PDB entry 2I9G | X-ray diffraction, 2.10 A resolution | chains P and A of the 4 polymer chains in the assembly

[Chain P]
Molecule: 10-nt DNA strand
Sequence (10 nucleotides; each row starts with the number of its first residue):
     1 GCTGATGCGC
Modified positions: DOC (2',3'-dideoxycytidine-5'-monophosphate) at position 10
Ion coordination: Na+: DG9 (shared with Thr101(A), Val103(A), Ile106(A) of chain A)

[Chain A]
Name: DNA polymerase beta
From: Homo sapiens
Notes: EC 2.7.7.7
Reference sequence: P06746 (DPOLB_HUMAN); aligned to UniProt positions 1-335 over residues 1-335 (the alignment contains insertions or deletions, so no single offset holds)
Chain sequence (335 residues; numbered 1 to 335; the number before each row is that of its first residue):
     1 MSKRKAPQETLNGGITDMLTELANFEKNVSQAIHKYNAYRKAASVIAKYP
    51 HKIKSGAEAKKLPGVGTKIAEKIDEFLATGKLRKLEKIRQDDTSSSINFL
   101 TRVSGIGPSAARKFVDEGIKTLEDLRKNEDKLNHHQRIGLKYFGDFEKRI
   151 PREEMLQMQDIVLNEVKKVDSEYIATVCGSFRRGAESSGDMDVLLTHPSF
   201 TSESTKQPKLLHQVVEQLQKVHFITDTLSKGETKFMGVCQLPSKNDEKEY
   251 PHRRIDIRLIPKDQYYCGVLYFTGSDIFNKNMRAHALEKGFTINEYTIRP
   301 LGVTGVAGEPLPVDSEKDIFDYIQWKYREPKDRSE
Disordered / not traced: 1-8, 205-206
Ion coordination: Na+ site 1: Lys60, Leu62, Val65 (shared with 1 residue of chain D); Na+ site 2: Thr101, Val103, Ile106 (shared with DG9(P) of chain P)
Residues lining bound ligands: BPI ((1S)-1,2,3,4-tetrahydro-benzo[c]phenanthrene-2,3,4-triol): Asn37, Arg40, Tyr271
UniProt features mapped onto this chain:
  - region: Arg183 to Asp192 (DNA-binding)
  - active site: Lys72 (Nucleophile)
  - binding site (K(+)): Lys60, Leu62, Val65, Thr101, Val103, Ile106
  - binding site (Na(+)): Lys60, Leu62, Val65, Thr101, Val103, Ile106
  - binding site (dATP): Arg149, Ser180, Arg183, Gly189, Asp190
  - binding site (dCTP): Arg149, Ser180, Arg183, Gly189, Asp190
  - binding site (dGTP): Arg149, Ser180, Arg183, Gly189, Asp190, Asp192
  - binding site (dTTP): Arg149, Ser180, Arg183, Gly189, Asp190
  - binding site (Mg(2+)): Asp190, Asp192, Asp256
  - modified residue: Lys72 (N6-acetyllysine), Arg83 (Omega-N-methylarginine), Arg152 (Omega-N-methylarginine)
  - cross-link (Glycyl lysine isopeptide (Lys-Gly)): Lys41 (interchain with G-Cter in ubiquitin), Lys61 (interchain with G-Cter in ubiquitin), Lys81 (interchain with G-Cter in ubiquitin)

[Chain P / chain A interface]
Contacting residue pairs (16; chain P residue first):
  DG7(P) with Ser109(A), phosphate contact
  DC8(P) with Gly105(A), sugar contact; Gly107(A), hydrogen bond to the phosphate; Pro108(A), phosphate contact; Ser109(A), hydrogen bond to the phosphate; Ala110(A), hydrogen bond to the phosphate
  DG9(P) with Val103(A), phosphate contact; Ser104(A), phosphate contact; Gly105(A), hydrogen bond to the phosphate; Ile106(A), phosphate contact; His135(A), sugar contact; Lys234(A), base contact; Arg254(A), phosphate contact
  DOC_10(P) with Met236(A), sugar contact; Arg254(A), salt bridge to the phosphate; Asp256(A), sugar contact
Interface residues without a listed pair, chain A (14 interface residues in all): Thr101

[In short]
The interface between chain P and chain A involves 4 residues on one side and 14 on the other; the contacts
include 4 hydrogen bonds and 1 salt bridge. Among the polar pairs are DC8(P)-Gly107(A), DC8(P)-Ser109(A) and
DC8(P)-Ala110(A). Ligands of chain A: compound BPI.
Here chain P is a 10-nt DNA strand and chain A is DNA polymerase beta (Homo sapiens). Entry 2I9G (DNA
Polymerase Beta with a Benzo[c]phenanthrene diol epoxide adducted guanine base) was determined by X-ray
diffraction.
